9FM9 - chains A and D of the 4 polymer chains in the assembly; structure by electron microscopy, 3.10 A resolution.

[Chain A (and D)]
Protein: Aldehyde dehydrogenase
Organism: Paracoccus denitrificans
Notes: EC 1.2.1.3; chain D of this document is another copy of the same molecule, construct and numbering; everything in this record applies to it too
UniProtKB: A1B4L2 (ALDH_PARDP); residues 1-508 here = UniProt positions 1-508
Amino-acid sequence (529 residues; numbered -20 to 508; the number before each row is that of its first residue; numbers below 1 keep their minus sign (Met-20 is residue -20)):
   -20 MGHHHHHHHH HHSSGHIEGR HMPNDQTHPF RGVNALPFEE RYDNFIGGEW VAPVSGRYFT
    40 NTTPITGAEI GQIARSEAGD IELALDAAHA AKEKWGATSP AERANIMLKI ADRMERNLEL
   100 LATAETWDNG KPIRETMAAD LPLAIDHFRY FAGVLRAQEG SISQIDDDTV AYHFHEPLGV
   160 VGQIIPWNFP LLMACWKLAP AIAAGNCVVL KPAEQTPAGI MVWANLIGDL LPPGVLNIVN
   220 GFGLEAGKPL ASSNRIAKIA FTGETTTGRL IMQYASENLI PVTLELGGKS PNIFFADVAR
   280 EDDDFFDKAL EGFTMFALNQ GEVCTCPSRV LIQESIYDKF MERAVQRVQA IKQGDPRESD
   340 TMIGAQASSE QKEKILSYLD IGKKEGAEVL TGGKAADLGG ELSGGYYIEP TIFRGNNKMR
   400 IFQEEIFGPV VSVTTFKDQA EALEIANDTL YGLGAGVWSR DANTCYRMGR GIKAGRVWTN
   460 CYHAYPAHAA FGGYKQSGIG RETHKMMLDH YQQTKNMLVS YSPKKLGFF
Disordered / not traced: -20 to 9 (chain D: -20 to 57, 98-117, 163-168, 190-198, 217-268, 277-307, 313-411, 426-432, 462-481, 505-508)
Construct notes: initiating methionine (-20); expression tag (-19 to 0)
Bound ions: K+: Asn40, Thr41, Asp107, Gln194
UniProt features mapped onto this chain:
  - active site: Glu264, Cys303
Reported in the primary citation:
  - specificity-determining residues: Tyr464
  - mutagenesis - Y464G: abolished catalytic activity on acetaldehyde or glycolaldehyde

[Interface between chain A and chain D]
Contacting residue pairs (36):
  Ala76(A) - Asp146(D)
  Ser78(A) - Ile144(D)
  Ser78(A) - Asp145(D)
  Pro79(A) - Gln143(D)
  Glu138(A) - Ser140(D)  hydrogen bond
  Gly139(A) - Ile141(D)
  Ser140(A) - Glu138(D)
  Ser140(A) - Gly139(D)
  Ser140(A) - Ile141(D)
  Ile141(A) - Glu138(D)
  Ile141(A) - Gly139(D)  hydrogen bond (backbone-backbone)
  Ile141(A) - Ser140(D)
  Ile141(A) - Ile141(D)  hydrophobic
  Ile141(A) - Tyr151(D)  hydrophobic
  Ile141(A) - His152(D)
  Gln143(A) - Pro79(D)
  Gln143(A) - Phe153(D)
  Ile144(A) - Ser78(D)
  Ile144(A) - Pro79(D)
  Asp145(A) - Ser78(D)
  Asp146(A) - Ala76(D)
  Val149(A) - Phe153(D)  hydrophobic
  Tyr151(A) - Ile141(D)  hydrophobic
  Tyr151(A) - Tyr151(D)  hydrophobic
  Tyr151(A) - Phe153(D)
  His152(A) - Glu138(D)  salt bridge
  His152(A) - Ile141(D)
  Phe153(A) - Ile141(D)  hydrophobic
  Phe153(A) - Gln143(D)
  His154(A) - Gln143(D)
  Arg439(A) - Arg439(D)
  Arg439(A) - Asp440(D)
  Arg439(A) - Ala441(D)
  Asp440(A) - Arg439(D)
  Ala441(A) - Arg439(D)  hydrogen bond (backbone-backbone)
  Ala441(A) - Ala441(D)  hydrophobic
Other interface residues (no listed pair), chain A (22 interface residues in all): Ser142, Asn442, Asn459
Other interface residues (no listed pair), chain D (21 interface residues in all): Ser142, Val149, Asn442, Asn459

[Overview]
The interface between chain A and chain D involves 22 residues on one side and 21 on the other; the contacts
include 3 hydrogen bonds and 1 salt bridge. Polar contacts include His152(A)-Glu138(D), Glu138(A)-Ser140(D)
and Ile141(A)-Gly139(D). From the paper: Y464G of chain A abolishes catalytic activity on acetaldehyde or
glycolaldehyde; the specificity determinant Tyr464(A).
Chain A and chain D are both Aldehyde dehydrogenase (Paracoccus denitrificans); the structure, Aldehyde
dehydrogenase, was determined by electron microscopy, deposited together with 9FLZ.
